PDB entry 9AVC | X-ray diffraction, 2.09 A resolution | chains A and B

== Chain A (and B) ==
Molecule: Mitochondrial fission 1 protein
From: Homo sapiens
Notes: chain B of this document is another copy of the same molecule, construct and numbering; everything in this record applies to it too
UniProtKB: Q9Y3D6 (FIS1_HUMAN); residues 1-123 here = UniProt positions 1-123
Chain sequence (129 residues; row label = number of the first residue in the row):
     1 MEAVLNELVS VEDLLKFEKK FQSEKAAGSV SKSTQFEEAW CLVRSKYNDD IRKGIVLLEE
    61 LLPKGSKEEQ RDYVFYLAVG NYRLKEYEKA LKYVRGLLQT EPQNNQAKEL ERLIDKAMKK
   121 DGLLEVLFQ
Disordered / not traced: 1-30, 128-129 (chain B: 1-29, 128-129)
Sequence notes: engineered mutation E38 (Tyr in Q9Y3D6); expression tag (124-129)
Curated features (UniProtKB/Swiss-Prot):
  - modified residue: M1 (N-acetylmethionine), S10 (Phosphoserine)
  - mutagenesis: L14 (L14P: Approximately 40% of cells display fragmented mitochondria), L42 (L42P: Less than 15% of cells display fragmented mitochondria), L58 (L58P: Less than 15% of cells display fragmented mitochondria), L77 (L77P: Less than 15% of cells display fragmented mitochondria. Shows greatly reduced binding to DNM1L), L91 (L91P: Less than 15% of cells display fragmented mitochondria. Shows greatly reduced binding to DNM1L), L110 (L110P: Approximately 40% of cells display fragmented mitochondria. No change in binding to DNM1L)
From the paper describing this entry:
  - self-association interface (contacts with another copy of this molecule); pairs are residue here / residue on that copy: C41-C41 (disulfide)
  - conformationally variable residues (order/disorder transition): M1 to V30
  - mutagenesis - C41S/V56C: abolished binding to SP11
  - mutagenesis - C41S: abolished binding to CPM
  - post-translational modification sites: T34 (citing earlier work)
  - mutagenesis - C41S: abolished localization to hydrogen peroxide

== Interface between chain A and chain B ==
Contacting residue pairs (11; chain A residue first):
  E60(A) with K92(B), salt bridge
  P63(A) with Q70(B); V74(B), hydrophobic
  K67(A) with G65(B), hydrogen bond (side chain-backbone); S66(B); K67(B)
  Q70(A) with Q70(B), hydrogen bond
  V74(A) with P63(B), hydrophobic
  K92(A) with V56(B); E60(B), salt bridge
  Q99(A) with K64(B)
Interface residues without a listed pair, chain A (11 interface residues in all): L62, K64, Y93, G96
Interface residues without a listed pair, chain B (12 interface residues in all): L62, G96
Inter-chain disulfides: C41(A)-C41(B)

== Overview ==
Chain A and chain B form an interface of 11 and 12 residues respectively; the contacts include 1 disulfide
bond, 2 hydrogen bonds and 2 salt bridges. Polar pairs include E60(A)-K92(B), K67(A)-G65(B) and Q70(A)-Q70(B).
From the paper: C41S/V56C of chain A abolish binding to SP11; a modification site at T34(A).
Chain A and chain B are both Mitochondrial fission 1 protein (Homo sapiens); the structure, Fis1 Structure
Y38E mutation, was determined by X-ray diffraction (same publication as 9AVB, 9AVD, 9AVE, 9AYD and 9AYE).
